PDB entry 3L9Z | X-ray diffraction, 2.08 A resolution | chain A

== Chain A ==
Protein: Urease accessory protein ureE
From: Helicobacter pylori
UniProtKB: Q09064 (UREE_HELPY); numbering as in UniProt (aligned over 1-170)
Chain sequence (170 residues; each row starts with the number of its first residue):
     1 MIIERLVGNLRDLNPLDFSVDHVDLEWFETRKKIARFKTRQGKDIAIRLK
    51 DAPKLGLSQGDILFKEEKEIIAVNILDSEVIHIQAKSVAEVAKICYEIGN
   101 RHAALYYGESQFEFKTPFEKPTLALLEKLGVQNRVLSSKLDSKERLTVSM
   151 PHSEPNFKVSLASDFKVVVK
Not modelled in the structure: 150-170
Reported in the primary citation:
  - interface residues: His102
  - conformationally variable residues (side-chain flip): His102 (proposed by the authors, not directly observed)
  - mutagenesis - H102A: abolished catalytic activity (urease activity)
  - mutagenesis - F28D: unchanged growth (urease activity)

== Overview ==
From the paper: H102A abolishes catalytic activity (urease activity); the interface residue His102.
Chain A is Urease accessory protein ureE (Helicobacter pylori); the structure, Crystal Structure of UreE from
Helicobacter pylori (apo form), was determined by X-ray diffraction, deposited together with 3LA0, 3NXZ and
3NY0.
